PDB entry 7M74 | electron microscopy, 3.93 A resolution | chains L and H of the 7 polymer chains in the assembly

[Chain L]
Name: Fab light chain
Organism: Homo sapiens
Notes: antibody fragment or engineered binder
Amino-acid sequence (211 residues; row label = number of the first residue in the row):
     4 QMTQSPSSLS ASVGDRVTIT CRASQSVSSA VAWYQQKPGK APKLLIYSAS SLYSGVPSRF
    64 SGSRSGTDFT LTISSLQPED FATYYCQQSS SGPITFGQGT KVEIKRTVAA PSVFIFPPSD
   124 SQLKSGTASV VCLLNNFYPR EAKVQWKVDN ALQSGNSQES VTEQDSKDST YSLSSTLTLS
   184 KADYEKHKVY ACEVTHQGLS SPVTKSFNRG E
Cystine bridges: Cys24-Cys89, Cys135-Cys195

[Chain H]
Name: Fab heavy chain
Organism: Homo sapiens
Notes: antibody fragment or engineered binder
Amino-acid sequence (228 residues; row label = number of the first residue in the row):
     4 EVQLVESGGG LVQPGGSLRL SCAASGFNIY YYSIHWVRQA PGKGLEWVAS IYPYSGSTSY
    64 ADSVKGRFTI SADTSKNTAY LQMNSLRAED TAVYYCARYY PYFISYYSKM EAMDYWGQGT
   124 LVTVSSASTK GPSVFPLAPS SKSTSGGTAA LGCLVKDYFP EPVTVSWNSG ALTSGVHTFP
   184 AVLQSSGLYS LSSVVTVPSS SLGTQTYICN VNHKPSNTKV DKKVEPKS
Cystine bridges: Cys25-Cys99, Cys156-Cys212

[How chain L and chain H interact]
Contacting residue pairs - 66 pairs, chain L then chain H:
  Ala33(L) - Glu114(H)
  Tyr37(L) - Ala115(H)
  Tyr37(L) - Met116(H)  hydrogen bond (side chain-backbone)
  Tyr37(L) - Trp119(H)  hydrophobic
  Gln39(L) - Gln42(H)
  Gln39(L) - Leu48(H)
  Gln39(L) - Tyr98(H)
  Lys43(L) - Tyr98(H)  hydrogen bond (backbone-side chain)
  Ala44(L) - Gly120(H)
  Pro45(L) - Trp119(H)  hydrogen bond (backbone-side chain)
  Leu47(L) - Ala115(H)  hydrophobic
  Leu47(L) - Met116(H)
  Leu47(L) - Asp117(H)
  Tyr50(L) - Ile107(H)
  Tyr50(L) - Ser111(H)
  Tyr50(L) - Met113(H)  hydrophobic
  Tyr50(L) - Ala115(H)  hydrophobic
  Ser51(L) - Lys112(H)
  Tyr56(L) - Met113(H)  hydrophobic
  Tyr56(L) - Asp117(H)  hydrogen bond
  Tyr88(L) - Gln42(H)
  Tyr88(L) - Gly47(H)
  Tyr88(L) - Leu48(H)  hydrophobic
  Ser92(L) - Tyr102(H)  hydrogen bond
  Ser92(L) - Glu114(H)
  Pro96(L) - Trp50(H)  hydrophobic
  Ile97(L) - His38(H)
  Ile97(L) - Trp50(H)
  Ile97(L) - Met116(H)  hydrophobic
  Phe99(L) - Val40(H)  hydrophobic
  Phe99(L) - Leu48(H)
  Phe99(L) - Glu49(H)
  Phe99(L) - Trp50(H)
  Phe117(L) - Thr151(H)
  Phe117(L) - Ala152(H)  hydrophobic
  Phe117(L) - Ala153(H)
  Phe119(L) - Leu140(H)  hydrophobic
  Phe119(L) - Ala141(H)
  Phe119(L) - Ala153(H)
  Pro120(L) - Ala141(H)
  Ser122(L) - Pro139(H)
  Ser124(L) - Phe138(H)
  Ser124(L) - Pro139(H)
  Gln125(L) - Phe138(H)
  Ser132(L) - Leu157(H)
  Ser132(L) - Lys159(H)
  Leu136(L) - Ala153(H)  hydrophobic
  Leu136(L) - Phe182(H)  hydrophobic
  Leu136(L) - Val197(H)  hydrophobic
  Asn138(L) - His180(H)
  Gln161(L) - Val185(H)
  Gln161(L) - Gln187(H)
  Gln161(L) - Ser188(H)
  Glu162(L) - Val185(H)
  Ser163(L) - Phe182(H)
  Ser163(L) - Pro183(H)
  Val164(L) - Pro183(H)
  Thr165(L) - Thr181(H)  hydrogen bond (side chain-backbone)
  Thr165(L) - Pro183(H)
  Ser175(L) - His180(H)  hydrogen bond
  Ser175(L) - Phe182(H)
  Leu176(L) - Phe182(H)
  Ser177(L) - Phe182(H)
  Ser177(L) - Ser195(H)  hydrogen bond
  Thr181(L) - Lys159(H)  hydrogen bond
  Glu214(L) - Ser231(H)
Interface residues without a listed pair, chain L (47 interface residues in all): Gln4, Ala35, Ser54, Gln90, Ser93, Gly95, Ile118, Ser128, Val134, Asn139, Thr173, Thr179, Phe210
Interface residues without a listed pair, chain H (47 interface residues in all): Lys46, Asp65, Tyr110, Tyr118, Pro142, Ser143, Lys145, Leu186, Thr199

[In short]
The chain L/chain H interface involves 47 residues from each chain; the contacts include 9 hydrogen bonds.
Polar contacts include Tyr37(L)-Met116(H), Lys43(L)-Tyr98(H) and Pro45(L)-Trp119(H).
Chain L is Fab light chain and chain H is Fab heavy chain, both from Homo sapiens; the structure, ATP-bound
AMP-activated protein kinase, was determined by electron microscopy (same publication as 7JIJ, 7JHG and 7JHH).
